PDB entry 7TUE | X-ray diffraction, 3.10 A resolution | chains A and D of the 3 polymer chains in the assembly

# Chain A
Molecule: HLA class I histocompatibility antigen, B alpha chain
From: Homo sapiens
Notes: engineered mutation(s): T73C
Sequence (274 residues; numbered 1 to 274; the number before each row is that of its first residue):
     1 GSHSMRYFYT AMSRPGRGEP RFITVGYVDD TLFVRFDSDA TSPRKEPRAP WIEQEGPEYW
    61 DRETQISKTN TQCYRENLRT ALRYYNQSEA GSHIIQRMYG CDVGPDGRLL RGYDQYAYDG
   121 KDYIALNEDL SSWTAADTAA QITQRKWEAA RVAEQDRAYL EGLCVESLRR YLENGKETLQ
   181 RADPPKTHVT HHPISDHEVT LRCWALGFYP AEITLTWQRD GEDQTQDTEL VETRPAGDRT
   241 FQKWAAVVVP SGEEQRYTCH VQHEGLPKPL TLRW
Disulfides: Cys101-Cys164, Cys203-Cys259
Reported in the primary citation:
  - post-translational modification sites: Asn86 (citing earlier work)

# Chain D
Molecule: Tapasin
From: Homo sapiens
Reference sequence: O15533 (TPSN_HUMAN); residues 1-381 here correspond to UniProt positions 21-401 (UniProt number = residue number + 20)
Sequence (416 residues; numbered 1 to 416; the number before each row is that of its first residue):
     1 GPAVIECWFV EDASGKGLAK RPGALLLRQG PGEPPPRPDL DPELYLSVHD PAGALQAAFR
    61 RYPRGAPAPH CEMSRFVPLP ASAKWASGLT PAQNCPRALD GAWLMVSISS PVLSLSSLLR
   121 PQPEPQQEPV LITMATVVLT VLTHTPAPRV RLGQDALLDL SFAYMPPTSE AASSLAPGPP
   181 PFGLEWRRQH LGKGHLLLAA TPGLNGQMPA AQEGAVAFAA WDDDEPWGPW TGNGTFWLPR
   241 VQPFQEGTYL ATIHLPYLQG QVTLELAVYK PPKVSLMPAT LARAAPGEAP PELLCLVSHF
   301 YPSGGLEVEW ELRGGPGGRS QKAEGQRWLS ALRHHSDGSV SLSGHLQPPP VTTEQHGARY
   361 ACRIHHPSLP ASGRSAEVTL EGGLEVLFQG PGGGLNDIFE AQKIEWHEGG HHHHHH
Disordered / not traced: 12-19, 28-33, 332-337, 382-416
Differences from the reference sequence: expression tag (382-416)
Swiss-Prot annotation at these positions:
  - glycosylation: Asn233 (N-linked (GlcNAc...) asparagine)
Disulfides: Cys7-Cys71, Cys295-Cys362
Reported in the primary citation:
  - conformationally variable residues (order/disorder transition): Asp12 to Ala19

# How chain A and chain D interact
Contacting residue pairs (70; chain A residue first):
  Asn86(A) with Lys20(D)
  Arg111(A) with Lys193(D); Gly194(D)
  Tyr113(A) with Lys193(D)
  Asp122(A) with Gly192(D)
  Asn127(A) with Gly194(D), hydrogen bond (side chain-backbone); His195(D)
  Glu128(A) with His195(D), salt bridge
  Ser131(A) with Ser82(D), hydrogen bond (backbone-side chain)
  Thr134(A) with Gly194(D)
  Ala135(A) with Leu250(D)
  Ala136(A) with Thr263(D)
  Thr138(A) with Glu72(D); Ser109(D)
  Gln141(A) with Gln261(D), hydrogen bond (side chain-backbone)
  Ile142(A) with Glu11(D); Glu72(D)
  Gln144(A) with Leu250(D); Gln261(D), hydrogen bond
  Arg145(A) with Glu72(D), salt bridge; Ser74(D), hydrogen bond; Met105(D)
  Glu148(A) with Leu79(D)
  Arg151(A) with Ser82(D)
  Pro193(A) with Leu294(D); Leu296(D); Ser343(D); His345(D)
  Ile194(A) with Met277(D); Leu294(D), hydrophobic; Leu296(D), hydrophobic
  Ser195(A) with Leu294(D)
  His197(A) with Met277(D); Pro278(D)
  Glu198(A) with Met277(D)
  Thr200(A) with Leu296(D); Ser341(D)
  Arg202(A) with Ser339(D); Ser341(D)
  Glu212(A) with His190(D), salt bridge
  Thr225(A) with Lys270(D)
  Gln226(A) with Lys270(D); Pro271(D); His299(D)
  Asp227(A) with Lys273(D); His299(D)
  Thr228(A) with His299(D)
  Glu229(A) with Ser298(D); His299(D); Phe300(D), hydrogen bond (side chain-backbone); Tyr301(D); Ser339(D), hydrogen bond; Val340(D); Ser341(D), hydrogen bond
  Val231(A) with Tyr301(D), hydrophobic; Gly338(D); Ser339(D)
  Glu232(A) with Tyr301(D)
  Arg234(A) with Tyr301(D); Pro302(D); Gly338(D)
  Trp244(A) with Gly338(D); Ser339(D); Val340(D); Ser341(D)
  Ala246(A) with Ser341(D)
  Val248(A) with Ser275(D); Leu296(D), hydrophobic; Val297(D); Ser298(D)
Other interface residues (no listed pair), chain A (42 interface residues in all): Tyr84, Ala125, Trp133, Asp137, His192, Ala211
Other interface residues (no listed pair), chain D (43 interface residues in all): Ser107, Leu191, Phe244, Thr248, Val262, Glu265, Leu342
From the paper, about this interface:
  - residue pairs: Asn86(A)-Lys20(D), Ser131(A)-Ser82(D), Ile142(A)-Glu11(D), Arg145(A)-Glu72(D), Arg151(A)-Ser82(D), Glu212(A)-His190(D), Ser74(D)-Arg145(A) (hydrogen bond)
  - interface residues, chain A: Gln141(A), Arg145(A), Glu148(A)
  - interface residues, chain D: Trp8(D), Glu72(D), Gln189(D)

# Summary
The interface between chain A and chain D involves 42 residues on one side and 43 on the other; the contacts
include 8 hydrogen bonds and 3 salt bridges. Polar pairs include Glu128(A)-His195(D), Arg145(A)-Glu72(D) and
Glu212(A)-His190(D). The authors report contacts between Asn86(A) and Lys20(D), Ser131(A) and Ser82(D) and
Ile142(A) and Glu11(D) among others; a hydrogen bond between Ser74(D) and Arg145(A). The paper reports
interface residues Gln141(A), Arg145(A) and Trp8(D) among others; a modification site at Asn86(A).
Chain A is HLA class I histocompatibility antigen, B alpha chain and chain D is Tapasin, both from Homo
sapiens; the structure, Crystal structure of Tapasin in complex with HLA-B*44:05 (T73C), was determined by
X-ray diffraction, deposited together with 7TUC, 7TUD and 7TUF.
